Entry 3QO6 (X-ray diffraction, 2.50 A resolution); this record covers chains B and E of the 9 polymer chains in the assembly.

# Chain B
Molecule: Protease Do-like 1, chloroplastic
From: Arabidopsis thaliana
Notes: EC 3.4.21.-
Reference sequence: O22609 (DEGP1_ARATH); numbering as in UniProt (aligned over 109-439)
Amino-acid sequence (348 residues; each row starts with the number of its first residue):
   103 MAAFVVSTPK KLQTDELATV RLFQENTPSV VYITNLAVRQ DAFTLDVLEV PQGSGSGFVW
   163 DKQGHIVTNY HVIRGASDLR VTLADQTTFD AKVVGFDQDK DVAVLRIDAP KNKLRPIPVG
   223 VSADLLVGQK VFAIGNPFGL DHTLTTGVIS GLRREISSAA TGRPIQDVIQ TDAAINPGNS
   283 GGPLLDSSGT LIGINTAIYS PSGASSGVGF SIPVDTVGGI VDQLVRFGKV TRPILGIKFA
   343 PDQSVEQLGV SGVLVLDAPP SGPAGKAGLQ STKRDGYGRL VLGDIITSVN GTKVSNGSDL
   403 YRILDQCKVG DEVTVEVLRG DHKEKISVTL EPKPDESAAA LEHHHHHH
Disordered / not traced: 103-110, 439-450
Curated features (UniProtKB/Swiss-Prot):
  - active site (Charge relay system): H173, D203, S282

# Chain E
Molecule: peptide
Amino-acid sequence (4 residues; each row starts with the number of its first residue; X marks 4 residues of unknown identity (built as UNK)):
     1 XXXX

# Chain B / chain E interface
Interface residues of chain B (facing chain E), 12 residues: H173, S259, A261, N278, P279, G280, N281, S282, T298, A299, I300, Y301

# Summary
No residue of chain B is in contact with chain E. UniProt lists 3 active-site residues on chain B.
Chain B is Protease Do-like 1, chloroplastic (Arabidopsis thaliana) and chain E is peptide; the structure,
Crystal structure analysis of the plant protease Deg1, was determined by X-ray diffraction.
